PDB entry 4Z1L | X-ray diffraction, 3.00 A resolution | chains B and C of the 28 polymer chains in the assembly

[Chain B]
Protein: Proteasome subunit alpha type-3
Organism: Saccharomyces cerevisiae
Notes: EC 3.4.25.1
UniProt: P23638 (PSA3_YEAST); residues 0-257 here correspond to UniProt positions 1-258 (UniProt number = residue number + 1)
Sequence (258 residues; numbered 0 to 257; the number before each row is that of its first residue; numbering starts at 0):
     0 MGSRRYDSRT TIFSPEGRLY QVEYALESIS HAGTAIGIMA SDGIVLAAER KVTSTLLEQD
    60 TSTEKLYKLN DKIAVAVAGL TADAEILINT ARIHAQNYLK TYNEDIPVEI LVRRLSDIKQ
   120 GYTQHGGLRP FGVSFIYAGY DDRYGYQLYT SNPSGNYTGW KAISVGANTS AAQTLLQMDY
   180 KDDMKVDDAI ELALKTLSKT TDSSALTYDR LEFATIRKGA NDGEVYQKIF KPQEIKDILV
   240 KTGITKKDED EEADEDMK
Unresolved in the structure: 0, 245-257
Curated features (UniProtKB/Swiss-Prot):
  - cross-link (Glycyl lysine isopeptide (Lys-Gly)): Lys99 (interchain with G-Cter in ubiquitin), Lys198 (interchain with G-Cter in ubiquitin), Lys230 (interchain with G-Cter in ubiquitin)

[Chain C]
Protein: Proteasome subunit alpha type-4
Organism: Saccharomyces cerevisiae
Notes: EC 3.4.25.1
UniProt: P40303 (PSA4_YEAST); residues -1 to 252 here correspond to UniProt positions 1-254 (UniProt number = residue number + 2)
Sequence (254 residues; numbered -1 to 252; the number before each row is that of its first residue; numbers below 1 keep their minus sign (Met-1 is residue -1)):
    -1 MSGYDRALSI FSPDGHIFQV EYALEAVKRG TCAVGVKGKN CVVLGCERRS TLKLQDTRIT
    59 PSKVSKIDSH VVLSFSGLNA DSRILIEKAR VEAQSHRLTL EDPVTVEYLT RYVAGVQQRY
   119 TQSGGVRPFG VSTLIAGFDP RDDEPKLYQT EPSGIYSSWS AQTIGRNSKT VREFLEKNYD
   179 RKEPPATVEE CVKLTVRSLL EVVQTGAKNI EITVVKPDSD IVALSSEEIN QYVTQIEQEK
   239 QEQQEQDKKK KSNH
Unresolved in the structure: -1 to 0, 241-252
Curated features (UniProtKB/Swiss-Prot):
  - modified residue: Thr58 (Phosphothreonine)

[How chain B and chain C interact]
Pairs across the interface - 76 pairs, chain B then chain C:
  Arg3(B) - Arg4(C)  hydrogen bond (backbone-side chain)
  Asp6(B) - Tyr2(C)  hydrogen bond
  Asp6(B) - Arg4(C)  salt bridge
  Arg8(B) - Arg4(C)
  Thr10(B) - Leu6(C)
  Thr10(B) - Arg125(C)
  Ile11(B) - Leu6(C)  hydrophobic
  Ile11(B) - Gln17(C)
  Phe12(B) - Gln17(C)
  Phe12(B) - Tyr20(C)  hydrophobic
  Phe12(B) - Ala21(C)  hydrophobic
  Phe12(B) - Leu76(C)  hydrophobic
  Phe12(B) - Arg125(C)
  Phe12(B) - Pro126(C)
  Phe12(B) - Gly128(C)
  Ser13(B) - Tyr20(C)
  Pro14(B) - Tyr20(C)  hydrophobic
  Pro14(B) - Glu23(C)
  Glu15(B) - Glu23(C)
  Glu15(B) - Arg27(C)  hydrogen bond (backbone-side chain)
  Gly16(B) - Tyr20(C)
  Gly16(B) - Glu23(C)
  Gly16(B) - Ala24(C)
  Gly16(B) - Arg27(C)
  Arg17(B) - Arg27(C)
  Leu18(B) - Arg125(C)
  Met38(B) - Asp54(C)
  Met38(B) - Arg56(C)
  Arg112(B) - Arg81(C)
  Ser115(B) - Arg81(C)  hydrogen bond (backbone-side chain)
  Asp116(B) - Arg81(C)  salt bridge
  Asp116(B) - Ile82(C)
  Gln119(B) - Ala78(C)
  Gln119(B) - Asp79(C)
  Gln119(B) - Ile82(C)
  Thr122(B) - Arg125(C)  hydrogen bond (backbone-side chain)
  Gln123(B) - Tyr118(C)
  Gln123(B) - Gly123(C)
  Gln123(B) - Val124(C)
  Gln123(B) - Arg125(C)  hydrogen bond (backbone-backbone)
  Gln123(B) - Pro126(C)
  Gln123(B) - Phe127(C)
  His124(B) - Gly123(C)
  His124(B) - Val124(C)
  Gly125(B) - Tyr2(C)
  Gly125(B) - Gly123(C)
  Gly126(B) - Tyr2(C)
  Tyr143(B) - Arg56(C)  hydrogen bond (backbone-side chain)
  Tyr143(B) - Ile57(C)  hydrophobic
  Tyr145(B) - Arg56(C)  hydrogen bond (backbone-side chain)
  Gln146(B) - Ile57(C)
  Leu147(B) - Ile57(C)
  Tyr148(B) - Ile57(C)
  Ser153(B) - Ala78(C)
  Gly154(B) - Ala78(C)
  Gly154(B) - Arg81(C)  hydrogen bond (backbone-side chain)
  Asn155(B) - Asn77(C)  hydrogen bond
  Asn155(B) - Ala78(C)
  Tyr156(B) - Pro59(C)  hydrophobic
  Tyr156(B) - Arg81(C)
  Gly158(B) - Gln53(C)
  Gly158(B) - Asp54(C)  hydrogen bond (backbone-backbone)
  Gly158(B) - Ile57(C)
  Gly158(B) - Thr58(C)  hydrogen bond (backbone-side chain)
  Trp159(B) - Leu50(C)  hydrophobic
  Trp159(B) - Lys51(C)
  Trp159(B) - Leu52(C)
  Trp159(B) - Gln53(C)
  Trp159(B) - Asp54(C)
  Lys160(B) - Leu52(C)  hydrogen bond (backbone-backbone)
  Lys160(B) - Gln53(C)
  Lys160(B) - Asp54(C)
  Ala161(B) - Leu52(C)
  Gln172(B) - Leu52(C)
  Leu175(B) - Leu52(C)
  Gln176(B) - Leu52(C)
Other interface residues (no listed pair), chain B (41 interface residues in all): Glu108, Thr157, Tyr179

[In short]
The interface between chain B and chain C involves 41 residues on one side and 31 on the other, with 13
hydrogen bonds and 2 salt bridges. Among the polar pairs are Asp6(B)-Arg4(C), Asp116(B)-Arg81(C) and
Arg3(B)-Arg4(C).
Chain B is Proteasome subunit alpha type-3 and chain C is Proteasome subunit alpha type-4, both from
Saccharomyces cerevisiae; the structure, Yeast 20S proteasome in complex with belactosin C derivative 3, was
determined by X-ray diffraction.
